3AER - chains B and D of the 4 polymer chains in the assembly; structure by X-ray diffraction, 2.80 A resolution.

[Chain B (and D)]
Protein: Light-independent protochlorophyllide reductase subunit B
Source organism: Rhodobacter capsulatus
Notes: EC 1.18.-.-; chain D of this document is another copy of the same molecule, construct and numbering; everything in this record applies to it too
UniProtKB: P26163 (BCHB_RHOCA); numbering as in UniProt (aligned over 1-525)
Amino-acid sequence (525 residues; each row starts with the number of its first residue):
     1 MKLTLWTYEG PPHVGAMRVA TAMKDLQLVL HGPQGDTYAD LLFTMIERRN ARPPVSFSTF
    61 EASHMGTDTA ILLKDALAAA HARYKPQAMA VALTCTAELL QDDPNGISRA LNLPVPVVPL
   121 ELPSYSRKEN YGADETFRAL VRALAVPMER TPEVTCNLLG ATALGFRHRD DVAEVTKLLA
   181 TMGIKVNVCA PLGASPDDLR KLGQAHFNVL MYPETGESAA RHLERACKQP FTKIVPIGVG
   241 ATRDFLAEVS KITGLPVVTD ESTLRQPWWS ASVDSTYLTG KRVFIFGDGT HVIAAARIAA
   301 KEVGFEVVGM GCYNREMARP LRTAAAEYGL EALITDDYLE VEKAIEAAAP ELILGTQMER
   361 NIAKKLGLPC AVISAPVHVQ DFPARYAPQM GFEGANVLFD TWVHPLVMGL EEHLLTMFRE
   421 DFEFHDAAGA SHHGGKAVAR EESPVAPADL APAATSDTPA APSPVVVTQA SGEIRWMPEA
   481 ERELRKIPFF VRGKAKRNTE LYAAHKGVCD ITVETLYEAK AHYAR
Not modelled in the structure: 421-525 (chain D: 422-525)
Ion coordination: 4Fe-4S cluster Fe: Asp36 (shared with 3 residues of chain A)
Residues lining bound ligands: 4Fe-4S cluster (SF4): Pro33, Gln34, Gly35, Asp36, Thr96
UniProt features mapped onto this chain:
  - active site: Asp274 (Proton donor)
  - binding site ([4Fe-4S] cluster): Asp36
  - binding site (substrate): Gly409, Leu410
  - mutagenesis: Asp36 (D36A: Retains 13% activity; D36C/S: Almost no enzymatic activity), Cys95 (C95A: Does not form heterotetramers), Asp274 (D274A: Almost no enzymatic activity), Met408 (M408A: Retains 85% activity), Leu410 (L410A: Almost no enzymatic activity)

[How chain B and chain D interact]
Contacting residue pairs (62):
  Met45(B) - Val273(D)  hydrophobic
  Met45(B) - Asp274(D)
  Arg48(B) - Trp268(D)  hydrogen bond (backbone-side chain)
  Arg48(B) - Trp269(D)
  Arg48(B) - Ser272(D)  hydrogen bond
  Arg48(B) - Asp274(D)  salt bridge
  Asn50(B) - Trp268(D)
  Arg169(B) - Arg265(D)
  Arg265(B) - Arg169(D)
  Arg265(B) - Ala384(D)  hydrogen bond (side chain-backbone)
  Trp268(B) - Arg48(D)  hydrogen bond (side chain-backbone)
  Trp268(B) - Asn50(D)
  Trp269(B) - Arg48(D)
  Trp269(B) - Arg169(D)
  Trp269(B) - Phe382(D)
  Trp269(B) - Pro383(D)
  Trp269(B) - Ala384(D)
  Ser272(B) - Arg48(D)  hydrogen bond
  Val273(B) - Met45(D)  hydrophobic
  Asp274(B) - Met45(D)
  Asp274(B) - Arg48(D)
  Asp274(B) - Val379(D)
  Arg360(B) - Met408(D)
  Asn361(B) - Leu415(D)
  Lys364(B) - Glu412(D)  salt bridge
  Lys365(B) - Arg419(D)
  Val379(B) - Asp274(D)
  Gln380(B) - His404(D)
  Gln380(B) - Val407(D)
  Phe382(B) - Trp269(D)
  Pro383(B) - Trp269(D)
  Pro383(B) - Asp400(D)
  Ala384(B) - Arg265(D)  hydrogen bond (backbone-side chain)
  Ala384(B) - Trp269(D)
  Ala384(B) - Asn396(D)
  Ala384(B) - Asp400(D)  hydrogen bond (backbone-side chain)
  Arg385(B) - Arg385(D)
  Arg385(B) - Tyr386(D)  hydrogen bond (side chain-backbone)
  Arg385(B) - Ala387(D)
  Arg385(B) - Glu393(D)
  Arg385(B) - Asn396(D)
  Arg385(B) - Val397(D)
  Arg385(B) - Asp400(D)  hydrogen bond (backbone-side chain)
  Tyr386(B) - Arg385(D)  hydrogen bond (backbone-side chain)
  Tyr386(B) - Glu393(D)  hydrogen bond (backbone-side chain)
  Ala387(B) - Arg385(D)
  Glu393(B) - Arg385(D)
  Glu393(B) - Tyr386(D)  hydrogen bond (side chain-backbone)
  Asn396(B) - Ala384(D)
  Asn396(B) - Arg385(D)
  Val397(B) - Arg385(D)
  Asp400(B) - Pro383(D)
  Asp400(B) - Ala384(D)  hydrogen bond (side chain-backbone)
  Asp400(B) - Arg385(D)  hydrogen bond (side chain-backbone)
  His404(B) - Gln380(D)  hydrogen bond
  Met408(B) - Arg360(D)
  Met408(B) - Gln380(D)
  Glu411(B) - Arg360(D)  salt bridge
  Glu411(B) - His378(D)  salt bridge
  Glu412(B) - Lys364(D)  salt bridge
  Leu415(B) - Asn361(D)
  Arg419(B) - Lys365(D)
Also at the interface, not in a pair above, chain B (35 interface residues in all): Arg49, Asp170, Ser275
Also at the interface, not in a pair above, chain D (38 interface residues in all): Arg49, Asp170, Ser275, Thr401, Glu411

[Summary]
Chain B and chain D form an interface of 35 and 38 residues respectively; the contacts include 15 hydrogen
bonds and 5 salt bridges. Polar pairs include Arg48(B)-Asp274(D), Lys364(B)-Glu412(D) and Glu411(B)-Arg360(D).
Bound to chain B: 4Fe-4S cluster.
Chain B and chain D are both Light-independent protochlorophyllide reductase subunit B (Rhodobacter
capsulatus); the structure, Structure of the light-independent protochlorophyllide reductase catalyzing a key
reduction for greening in the dark, was determined by X-ray diffraction, deposited together with 3AEK, 3AEQ,
3AES, 3AET and 3AEU.
